6WXQ - chains B and A of the 3 polymer chains in the assembly; structure by X-ray diffraction, 2.05 A resolution.

[Chain B]
Molecule: CRISPR-associated transcription factor Csa3 (Type I-A)
Source organism: Saccharolobus solfataricus
Reference sequence: A0A157T189 (A0A157T189_SACSO); the author numbering skips numbers that UniProt does not, so the offset changes along the chain: 1-211 = UniProt 1-211; 213-238 = UniProt 212-237
Sequence (248 residues; row label = number of the first residue in the row; note: 1 number in that range is skipped by the numbering (no residue carries it; nothing is unmodelled there); numbers below 1 keep their minus sign (Met-10 is residue -10)):
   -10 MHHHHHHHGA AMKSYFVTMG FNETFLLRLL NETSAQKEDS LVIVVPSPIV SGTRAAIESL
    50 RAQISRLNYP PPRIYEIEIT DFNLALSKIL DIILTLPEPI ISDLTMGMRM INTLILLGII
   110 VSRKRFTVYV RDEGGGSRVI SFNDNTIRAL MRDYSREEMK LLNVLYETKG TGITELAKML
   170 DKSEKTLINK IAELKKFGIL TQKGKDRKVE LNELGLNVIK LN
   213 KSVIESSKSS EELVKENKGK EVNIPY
Not modelled in the structure: -10 to 0, 214-238
Sequence notes: expression tag (-10 to 0)
Reported in the primary citation:
  - binding site for cyclic tetraadenylate: Met8, Gly9, Phe10, Asn11, Thr13, Phe14, Pro35, Val39, Thr42, Met95, Gly96, Met97, Arg98, Glu122, Gly123
  - mutagenesis - F10A, F14A, G96A, R98A: abolished binding to cyclic tetraadenylate
  - conformationally variable residues (side-chain flip): Phe14
  - self-association interface (contacts with another copy of this molecule); pairs are residue here / residue on that copy: Arg98-Glu122 (backbone contact)
  - mutagenesis - E122A (K_D_ of 38.3 nM), E122Q (K_D_ of 44.5 nM): increased binding to cyclic tetraadenylate
  - mutagenesis - E122A, E122Q: unchanged catalytic activity with cyclic tetraadenylate

[Chain A]
Molecule: CRISPR-associated transcription factor Csa3 (Type I-A)
Source organism: Saccharolobus solfataricus
Reference sequence: A0A157T189 (A0A157T189_SACSO); residues 1-237 here = UniProt positions 1-237
Sequence (248 residues; each row starts with the number of its first residue; numbers below 1 keep their minus sign (Met-10 is residue -10)):
   -10 MHHHHHHHGA AMKSYFVTMG FNETFLLRLL NETSAQKEDS LVIVVPSPIV SGTRAAIESL
    50 RAQISRLNYP PPRIYEIEIT DFNLALSKIL DIILTLPEPI ISDLTMGMRM INTLILLGII
   110 VSRKRFTVYV RDEGGGSRVI SFNDNTIRAL MRDYSREEMK LLNVLYETKG TGITELAKML
   170 DKSEKTLINK IAELKKFGIL TQKGKDRKVE LNELGLNVIK LNKSVIESSK SSEELVKENK
   230 GKEVNIPY
Not modelled in the structure: -10 to 0, 192-195, 213-237
Sequence notes: expression tag (-10 to 0)
Reported in the primary citation:
  - binding site for cyclic tetraadenylate: Met8, Gly9, Phe10, Asn11, Thr13, Phe14, Pro35, Val39, Thr42, Met95, Gly96, Met97, Arg98, Glu122, Gly123
  - mutagenesis - F10A, F14A, G96A, R98A: abolished binding to cyclic tetraadenylate
  - conformationally variable residues (order/disorder transition, side-chain flip): Phe14, Lys192 to Arg196
  - self-association interface (contacts with another copy of this molecule); pairs are residue here / residue on that copy: Glu122-Arg98 (hydrogen bond), Arg98
  - mutagenesis - E122A (K_D_ of 38.3 nM), E122Q (K_D_ of 44.5 nM): increased binding to cyclic tetraadenylate
  - mutagenesis - E122A, E122Q: unchanged catalytic activity with cyclic tetraadenylate

[Interface between chain B and chain A]
Residue-residue contacts (89):
  Ile68(B) with Arg127(A); Ile129(A), hydrophobic
  Asp70(B) with Ile129(A); Glu202(A)
  Phe71(B) with Ile129(A); Ser130(A); Phe131(A), hydrophobic; Thr135(A)
  Asn72(B) with Glu202(A); Leu203(A); Asn206(A), hydrogen bond
  Leu73(B) with Glu202(A)
  Leu75(B) with Leu139(A), hydrophobic; Asn206(A)
  Ser76(B) with Asn206(A), hydrogen bond; Lys209(A), hydrogen bond
  Leu79(B) with Lys209(A); Leu210(A), hydrophobic
  Asp80(B) with Lys209(A), salt bridge
  Leu93(B) with Arg98(A), hydrogen bond (backbone-side chain)
  Thr94(B) with Arg98(A)
  Met95(B) with Arg98(A)
  Gly96(B) with Arg98(A), hydrogen bond (backbone-side chain)
  Met97(B) with Asp121(A); Glu122(A); Arg127(A)
  Arg98(B) with Leu93(A), hydrogen bond (side chain-backbone); Thr94(A), hydrogen bond (side chain-backbone); Met95(A), hydrogen bond (side chain-backbone); Gly96(A), hydrogen bond (side chain-backbone); Arg98(A); Asn101(A); Val119(A); Glu122(A), hydrogen bond (backbone-side chain)
  Met99(B) with Val119(A); Arg120(A); Asp121(A); Ile129(A)
  Asn101(B) with Arg98(A)
  Thr102(B) with Val119(A); Phe131(A)
  Leu106(B) with Ile109(A), hydrophobic; Phe131(A), hydrophobic
  Ile109(B) with Leu106(A), hydrophobic; Met140(A), hydrophobic
  Val110(B) with Leu139(A), hydrophobic; Met140(A), hydrophobic; Leu210(A)
  Ser111(B) with Leu210(A)
  Arg112(B) with Met140(A), hydrogen bond (side chain-backbone); Arg141(A), hydrogen bond (side chain-backbone); Asp142(A), salt bridge
  Val119(B) with Arg98(A); Met99(A)
  Arg120(B) with Met99(A)
  Asp121(B) with Met97(A); Met99(A)
  Glu122(B) with Met97(A); Arg98(A), hydrogen bond (side chain-backbone)
  Arg127(B) with Ile68(A); Thr69(A); Met99(A)
  Ile129(B) with Ile68(A), hydrophobic; Asp70(A); Phe71(A); Met99(A), hydrophobic
  Ser130(B) with Phe71(A)
  Phe131(B) with Phe71(A), hydrophobic; Thr102(A); Leu106(A), hydrophobic
  Thr135(B) with Phe71(A)
  Leu139(B) with Leu75(A), hydrophobic; Val110(A), hydrophobic
  Met140(B) with Val110(A), hydrophobic; Arg112(A), hydrogen bond (backbone-side chain); Met140(A), hydrophobic
  Glu202(B) with Asp70(A); Asn72(A); Leu73(A)
  Leu203(B) with Asn72(A)
  Asn206(B) with Asn72(A), hydrogen bond (side chain-backbone); Leu75(A); Ser76(A), hydrogen bond; Leu79(A)
  Lys209(B) with Ser76(A); Leu79(A); Asp80(A), salt bridge; Leu83(A)
  Leu210(B) with Val110(A)
Interface residues without a listed pair, chain B (47 interface residues in all): Pro35, Ser36, Thr69, Leu83, Leu103, Leu105, Val128, Ile136
Interface residues without a listed pair, chain A (47 interface residues in all): Leu103, Leu105, Ser111, Val128, Ile136

[Overview]
The chain B/chain A interface involves 47 residues from each chain, with 16 hydrogen bonds and 3 salt bridges.
Polar contacts include Asp80(B)-Lys209(A), Arg112(B)-Asp142(A) and Asn72(B)-Asn206(A). From the paper: a
binding site for cyclic tetraadenylate at Met8(B), Gly9(B) and Met8(A) among others; F10A, F14A and G96A of
chain B, among others, abolish binding to cyclic tetraadenylate; 12 substitutions were tested in all.
Chain B and chain A are both CRISPR-associated transcription factor Csa3 (Type I-A) (Saccharolobus
solfataricus); the structure, Crystal structure of CRISPR-associated transcription factor Csa3 complexed with
cA4, was determined by X-ray diffraction.
